6N35 - chains K and M of the 4 polymer chains in the assembly; structure by X-ray diffraction, 1.75 A resolution.

# Chain K
Protein: Fab 2G12 light chain
From: Homo sapiens
UniProtKB: P0DOX7 (IGK_HUMAN); residues 109-213 carry their UniProt numbers (105 of 213 residues fall inside the UniProt entry; the rest is not from it)
Amino-acid sequence (213 residues; row label = number of the first residue in the row):
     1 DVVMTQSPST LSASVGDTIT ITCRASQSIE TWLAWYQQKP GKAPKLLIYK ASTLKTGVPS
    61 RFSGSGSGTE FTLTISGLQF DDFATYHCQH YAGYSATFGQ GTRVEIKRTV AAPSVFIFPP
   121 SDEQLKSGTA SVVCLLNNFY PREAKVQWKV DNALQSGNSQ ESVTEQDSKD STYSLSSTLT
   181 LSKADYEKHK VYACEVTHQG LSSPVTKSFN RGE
Cystine bridges: Cys23-Cys88, Cys134-Cys194

# Chain M
Protein: Fab 2G12 heavy chain
From: Homo sapiens
UniProtKB: P0DOX5 (IGG1_HUMAN); the construct has insertions or renumbered stretches relative to UniProt, so the offset changes along the chain: 114-127 = UniProt 120-133; 130-154 = UniProt 134-158; 162-169 = UniProt 161-168; 171-180 = UniProt 169-178; 3 more segments
Amino-acid sequence (224 residues; each row starts with the number of its first residue; note: 14 numbers in that range are skipped by the numbering (no residue carries them; nothing is unmodelled there); a row labelled like 82A-82C holds insertion residues (82A, then the next letters in order)):
     1 EVQLVESGGG LVKAGGSLIL SCGVSNFRIS AHTMNWVRRV PGGGLEWVAS IS
   52A T
    53 SSTYRDYADA VKGRFTVSRD DLEDFVYLQM
82A-82C HKM
    83 RVEDTAIYYC ARKGSDRL
100A-100F SDNDPF
   101 DAWGPGTVVT VSPASTKGPS VFPLAPS
   130 SKSTSGGTAA LGCLVKDYFP EPVTV
   156 SW
   162 NSGALTSG
   171 VHTFPAVLQS
   182 SGLYSLSSVV TVPSSSLGT
   203 Q
   205 TYICNVNHKP SNTKVDKK
   225 VEPK
Unresolved in the structure: 130-135
Cystine bridges: Cys22-Cys92, Cys142-Cys208
Ligand contacts: alpha-D-mannopyranose (MAN): Ala31, His32, Thr33, Thr52A, Lys95, Gly96, Leu100, Ser100A, Asp100B, Asn100C, Asp100D

# Chain K / chain M interface
Residue-residue contacts (40):
  Trp32(K) - Asn100C(M)
  Ala34(K) - Pro100E(M)  hydrophobic
  Tyr36(K) - Pro100E(M)
  Tyr36(K) - Phe100F(M)  hydrogen bond (side chain-backbone)
  Tyr36(K) - Trp103(M)
  Gln38(K) - Arg39(M)  hydrogen bond
  Gln38(K) - Leu45(M)
  Gln38(K) - Tyr91(M)  hydrogen bond
  Lys42(K) - Tyr91(M)
  Ala43(K) - Gly104(M)
  Pro44(K) - Leu45(M)  hydrophobic
  Pro44(K) - Trp103(M)  hydrophobic
  Leu46(K) - Pro100E(M)  hydrophobic
  Leu46(K) - Asp101(M)
  Tyr49(K) - Ser97(M)
  Tyr49(K) - Pro100E(M)  hydrophobic
  Thr56(K) - Asp98(M)  hydrogen bond
  Thr85(K) - Arg39(M)
  His87(K) - Gly43(M)
  His87(K) - Leu45(M)
  Gln89(K) - Phe100F(M)
  Tyr91(K) - Asn100C(M)  hydrogen bond (backbone-side chain)
  Tyr91(K) - Asp100D(M)
  Tyr91(K) - Pro100E(M)
  Ala92(K) - Lys95(M)  hydrogen bond (backbone-side chain)
  Ala92(K) - Asn100C(M)
  Gly93(K) - Lys95(M)
  Gly93(K) - Asn100C(M)
  Tyr94(K) - Trp47(M)
  Tyr94(K) - Ser50(M)  hydrogen bond (backbone-side chain)
  Tyr94(K) - Tyr56(M)  hydrophobic
  Tyr94(K) - Asp58(M)
  Ser95(K) - Trp47(M)
  Ser95(K) - Asp58(M)
  Ala96(K) - Trp47(M)
  Ala96(K) - Phe100F(M)  hydrophobic
  Phe98(K) - Leu45(M)
  Phe98(K) - Trp47(M)
  Phe98(K) - Trp103(M)  hydrophobic
  Gln100(K) - Gly44(M)
Interface residues without a listed pair, chain K (26 interface residues in all): Asp1, Lys39, Pro40, Lys55, Gly99
Interface residues without a listed pair, chain M (26 interface residues in all): Thr33, Asn35, Val37, Glu46, Ser52, Asp61, Pro105

# In short
Chain K and chain M each contribute 26 residues to their interface; the contacts include 7 hydrogen bonds.
Polar pairs include Tyr36(K)-Phe100F(M), Gln38(K)-Arg39(M) and Gln38(K)-Tyr91(M). Bound to chain M:
alpha-D-mannopyranose.
Here chain K is Fab 2G12 light chain and chain M is Fab 2G12 heavy chain, both from Homo sapiens. Entry 6N35
(Anti-HIV-1 Fab 2G12 + Man1-2 re-refinement) was determined by X-ray diffraction (same publication as 6N2X and
6N32).
